PDB entry 8K28 | electron microscopy, 3.54 A resolution | chains G and P of the 12 polymer chains in the assembly

== Chain G ==
Molecule: Csy3
Source organism: Vibrio phage ICP1_2004_A
UniProt: F1D5V6 (F1D5V6_9CAUD); residue numbers follow UniProt; this construct covers 1-306
Amino-acid sequence (306 residues; row label = number of the first residue in the row):
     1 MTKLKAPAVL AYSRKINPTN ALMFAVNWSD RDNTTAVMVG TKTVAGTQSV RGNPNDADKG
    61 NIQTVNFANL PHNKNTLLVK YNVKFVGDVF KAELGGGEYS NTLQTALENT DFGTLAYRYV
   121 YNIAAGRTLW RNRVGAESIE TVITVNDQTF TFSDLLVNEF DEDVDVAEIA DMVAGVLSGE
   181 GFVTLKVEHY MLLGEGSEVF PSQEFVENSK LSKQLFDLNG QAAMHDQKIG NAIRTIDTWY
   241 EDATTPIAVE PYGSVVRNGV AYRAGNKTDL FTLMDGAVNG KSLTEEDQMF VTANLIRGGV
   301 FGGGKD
Unresolved in the structure: 1, 304-306

== Chain P ==
Molecule: 59-nt RNA strand
Source organism: Vibrio phage ICP1_2004_A
Sequence (59 nucleotides; each row starts with the number of its first residue; numbers below 1 keep their minus sign (C-7 is residue -7)):
    -7 CUUAAAGAGU CAACCCUUUG CUUAUCUUCC CUAUUUAAAU GUUAGCAGCC GCAUAGGCU

== Interface between chain G and chain P ==
Contacting residue pairs - 50 pairs, chain G then chain P:
  Ala11(G) with C21(P), sugar contact
  Tyr12(G) with C21(P), sugar contact; C22(P), sugar contact
  Ser13(G) with C21(P), phosphate contact; C22(P), phosphate contact
  Arg14(G) with C22(P), hydrogen bond to the phosphate; C23(P), salt bridge to the phosphate
  Thr43(G) with A31(P), phosphate contact
  Val44(G) with A29(P), sugar contact; A31(P), phosphate contact
  Ala45(G) with A29(P), hydrogen bond to the sugar; A30(P), phosphate contact; A31(P), hydrogen bond to the phosphate
  Gly46(G) with A29(P), hydrogen bond to the sugar; A30(P), phosphate contact
  Thr47(G) with A29(P), phosphate contact; A30(P), phosphate contact
  Ile62(G) with A31(P), base contact
  Gln63(G) with A29(P), base contact
  Glu93(G) with C21(P), sugar contact
  Leu94(G) with U20(P), base contact; C21(P), base contact
  Trp130(G) with U24(P), stacking on the base
  Arg131(G) with U27(P), salt bridge to the phosphate; U28(P), salt bridge to the phosphate
  Ser202(G) with U26(P), phosphate contact
  Gln203(G) with A25(P), sugar contact; U26(P), hydrogen bond to the sugar; U27(P), phosphate contact
  Glu204(G) with A25(P), base contact
  Phe205(G) with A25(P), base contact
  His225(G) with A25(P), salt bridge to the phosphate
  Gln227(G) with C23(P), sugar contact; U24(P), sugar contact; A25(P), hydrogen bond to the phosphate
  Lys228(G) with U24(P), hydrogen bond to the base; A25(P), phosphate contact; U26(P), salt bridge to the phosphate
  Asn231(G) with U24(P), hydrogen bond to the phosphate
  Arg234(G) with C23(P), phosphate contact; U24(P), salt bridge to the phosphate
  Val256(G) with U24(P), base contact
  Arg257(G) with U24(P), hydrogen bond to the sugar; A25(P), phosphate contact; U26(P), sugar contact
  Arg297(G) with C22(P), sugar contact; C23(P), phosphate contact
  Gly298(G) with C22(P), sugar contact
  Gly299(G) with C22(P), sugar contact
  Val300(G) with C21(P), base contact
Also at the interface, not in a pair above, chain G (33 interface residues in all): Asn61, Pro201, Val255

== Summary ==
33 residues of chain G and 12 residues of chain P are in contact, with 9 hydrogen bonds, 6 salt bridges and 1
aromatic stacking contact. Polar pairs include Lys228(G)-U24(P), Ala45(G)-A29(P) and Gly46(G)-A29(P).
Chain G is Csy3 and chain P is a 59-nt RNA strand, both from Vibrio phage ICP1_2004_A; the structure, ICP1
Csy-dsDNA complex (form 1), was determined by electron microscopy together with 8K0H, 8K0J and 8K0K from the
same study.
